Entry 4O2B (X-ray diffraction, 2.30 A resolution); this record covers chains B and F of the 6 polymer chains in the assembly.

Chain B:
Molecule: Tubulin beta-2B chain
Source organism: Bos taurus
UniProt: Q6B856 (TBB2B_BOVIN); the author numbering skips numbers that UniProt does not, so the offset changes along the chain: 1-42 = UniProt 1-42; 45-360 = UniProt 43-358; 369-455 = UniProt 359-445
Sequence (445 residues; row label = number of the first residue in the row; note: 10 numbers in that range are skipped by the numbering (no residue carries them; nothing is unmodelled there)):
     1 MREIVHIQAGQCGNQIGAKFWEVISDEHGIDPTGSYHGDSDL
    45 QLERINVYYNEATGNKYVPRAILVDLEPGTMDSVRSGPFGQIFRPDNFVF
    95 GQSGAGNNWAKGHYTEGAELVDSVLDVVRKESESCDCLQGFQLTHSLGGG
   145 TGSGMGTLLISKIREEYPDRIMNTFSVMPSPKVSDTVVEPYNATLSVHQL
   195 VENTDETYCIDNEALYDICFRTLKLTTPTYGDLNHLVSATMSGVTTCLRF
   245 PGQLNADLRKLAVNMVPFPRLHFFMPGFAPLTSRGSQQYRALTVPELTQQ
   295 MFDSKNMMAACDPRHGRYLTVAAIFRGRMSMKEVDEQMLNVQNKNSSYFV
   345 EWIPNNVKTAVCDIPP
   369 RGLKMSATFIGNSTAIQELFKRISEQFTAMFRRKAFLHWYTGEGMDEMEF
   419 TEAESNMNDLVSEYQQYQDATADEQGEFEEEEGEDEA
Not modelled in the structure: 276-281, 439-455
UniProt features mapped onto this chain:
  - motif: Met1 to Ile4 (MREI motif)
  - binding site (GTP): Gln11, Glu71, Ser140, Gly144, Thr145, Gly146, Asn206, Asn228
  - binding site (Mg(2+)): Glu71
  - modified residue: Ser40 (Phosphoserine), Thr57 (Phosphothreonine), Lys60 (N6-acetyllysine), Ser174 (Phosphoserine), Thr287 (Phosphothreonine), Thr292 (Phosphothreonine), Arg320 (Omega-N-methylarginine), Glu448 (5-glutamyl polyglutamate)
  - cross-link (Glycyl lysine isopeptide (Lys-Gly)): Lys60 (interchain with G-Cter in ubiquitin), Lys326 (interchain with G-Cter in ubiquitin)

Chain F:
Molecule: Tubulin-tyrosine ligase
Source organism: Gallus gallus
UniProt: E1BQ43 (E1BQ43_CHICK); residue numbers follow UniProt; this construct covers 1-378
Sequence (384 residues; numbered 1 to 384; the number before each row is that of its first residue):
     1 MYTFVVRDENSSVYAEVSRLLLATGQWKRLRKDNPRFNLMLGERNRLPFG
    51 RLGHEPGLVQLVNYYRGADKLCRKASLVKLIKTSPELSESCTWFPESYVI
   101 YPTNLKTPVAPAQNGIRHLINNTRTDEREVFLAAYNRRREGREGNVWIAK
   151 SSAGAKGEGILISSEASELLDFIDEQGQVHVIQKYLEKPLLLEPGHRKFD
   201 IRSWVLVDHLYNIYLYREGVLRTSSEPYNSANFQDKTCHLTNHCIQKEYS
   251 KNYGRYEEGNEMFFEEFNQYLMDALNTTLENSILLQIKHIIRSCLMCIEP
   301 AISTKHLHYQSFQLFGFDFMVDEELKVWLIEVNGAPACAQKLYAELCQGI
   351 VDVAISSVFPLADTGQKTSQPTSIFIKLHHHHHH
Not modelled in the structure: 103-124, 137-143, 152-161, 174-179, 232-234, 251, 363-372, 379-384
Construct notes: expression tag (379-384)

Chain B / chain F interface:
Residue-residue contacts (16; chain B residue first):
  Arg311(B) with Arg31(F)
  Leu333(B) with Pro56(F); Gly57(F)
  Gln336(B) with Arg36(F), hydrogen bond
  Asn337(B) with Thr3(F); Arg36(F); Gly57(F); Leu58(F)
  Lys338(B) with Met1(F); Lys28(F)
  Ser340(B) with Asn34(F); Arg36(F)
  Phe343(B) with Arg36(F)
  Glu345(B) with Arg31(F), salt bridge
  Asn349(B) with Glu55(F)
  Asn350(B) with Arg36(F), hydrogen bond
Other interface residues (no listed pair), chain B (11 interface residues in all): Ser341
Other interface residues (no listed pair), chain F (11 interface residues in all): Leu30

Summary:
The chain B/chain F interface involves 11 residues from each chain, with 2 hydrogen bonds and 1 salt bridge.
Polar pairs include Glu345(B)-Arg31(F), Gln336(B)-Arg36(F) and Asn350(B)-Arg36(F). UniProt lists 8 GTP-binding
residues and Mg2+-binding residue Glu71(B) on chain B.
Here chain B is Tubulin beta-2B chain (Bos taurus) and chain F is Tubulin-tyrosine ligase (Gallus gallus).
Entry 4O2B (Tubulin-Colchicine complex) was determined by X-ray diffraction together with 4O2A from the same
study.
